PDB entry 4Q0X | X-ray diffraction, 2.90 A resolution | chains H and E of the 3 polymer chains in the assembly

Chain H:
Molecule: mAb 12 heavy chain
From: Mus musculus
Notes: fragment: Fab
Sequence (219 residues; numbered 1 to 219; the number before each row is that of its first residue):
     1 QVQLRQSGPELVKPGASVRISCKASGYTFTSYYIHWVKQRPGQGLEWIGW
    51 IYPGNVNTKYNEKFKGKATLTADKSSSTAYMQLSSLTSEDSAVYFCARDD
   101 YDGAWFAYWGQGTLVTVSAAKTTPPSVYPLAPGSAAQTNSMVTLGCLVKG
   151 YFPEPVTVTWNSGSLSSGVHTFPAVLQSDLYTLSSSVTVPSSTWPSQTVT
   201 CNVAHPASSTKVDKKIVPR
Disordered / not traced: 137-139
Disulfide bonds: C22-C96, C146-C201

Chain E:
Molecule: Envelope glycoprotein E2
From: Hepatitis C virus
Notes: fragment: epitope II
UniProtKB: P27958 (POLG_HCVH); numbering as in UniProt (aligned over 421-446)
Sequence (26 residues; numbered 421 to 446; the number before each row is that of its first residue):
   421 HINSTALNCNESLNTGWLAGLFYQHK
Disordered / not traced: 421-433, 443-446
Swiss-Prot annotation at these positions:
  - glycosylation (N-linked (GlcNAc...) asparagine): N423 (high mannose), N430 (high mannose)
  - natural variant: E431 (E431D: In strain: Isolate H77), N434 (N434T: In strain: Isolate H77), Q444 (Q444R: In strain: Isolate H77)
  - mutagenesis: C429 (C429A: Complete loss of infectivity)

How chain H and chain E interact:
Contacting residue pairs (18):
  Y33(H) with T435(E), hydrogen bond (side chain-backbone); G436(E), hydrogen bond (side chain-backbone); W437(E); L438(E), hydrophobic; A439(E), hydrogen bond (side chain-backbone)
  H35(H) with L438(E)
  W50(H) with L438(E), hydrophobic
  Y52(H) with N434(E)
  N55(H) with N434(E), hydrogen bond (side chain-backbone); T435(E)
  D99(H) with W437(E), hydrogen bond
  D100(H) with W437(E)
  Y101(H) with W437(E)
  D102(H) with W437(E)
  G103(H) with W437(E)
  A104(H) with W437(E)
  W105(H) with L438(E); F442(E), hydrophobic

Overview:
Chain H and chain E form an interface of 12 and 7 residues respectively, with 5 hydrogen bonds. Polar pairs
include Y33(H)-T435(E), Y33(H)-G436(E) and Y33(H)-A439(E). Curated annotation (UniProt) lists one mutagenesis
site on chain E.
Chain H is mAb 12 heavy chain (Mus musculus) and chain E is Envelope glycoprotein E2 (Hepatitis C virus); the
structure, Crystal structure of non-neutralizing antibody in complex with Epitope II of HCV E2, was determined
by X-ray diffraction.
